PDB entry 8QHK | X-ray diffraction, 1.95 A resolution | chains B and C of the 4 polymer chains in the assembly

== Chain B ==
Molecule: NADH-quinone oxidoreductase subunit F
From: Aquifex aeolicus VF5
Notes: engineered mutation(s): 427AGHHHHHH
UniProtKB: O66841 (NUOF_AQUAE); residue numbers follow UniProt; this construct covers 1-426
Amino-acid sequence (434 residues; numbered 1 to 434; the number before each row is that of its first residue):
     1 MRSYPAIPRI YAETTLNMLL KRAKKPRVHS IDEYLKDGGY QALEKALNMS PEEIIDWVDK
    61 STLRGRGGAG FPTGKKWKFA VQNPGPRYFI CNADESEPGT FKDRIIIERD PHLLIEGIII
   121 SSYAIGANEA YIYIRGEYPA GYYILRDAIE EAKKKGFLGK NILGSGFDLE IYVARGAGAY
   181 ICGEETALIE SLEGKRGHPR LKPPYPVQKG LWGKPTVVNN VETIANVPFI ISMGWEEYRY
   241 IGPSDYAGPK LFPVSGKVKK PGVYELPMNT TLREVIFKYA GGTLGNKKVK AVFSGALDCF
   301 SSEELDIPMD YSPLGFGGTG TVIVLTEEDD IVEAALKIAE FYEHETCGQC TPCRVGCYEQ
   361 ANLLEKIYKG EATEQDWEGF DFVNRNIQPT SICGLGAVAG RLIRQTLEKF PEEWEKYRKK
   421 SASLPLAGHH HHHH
Unresolved in the structure: 1, 420-434
Construct notes: expression tag (427-434)
Metal / ion sites: Na+ near Glu-108 (its only coordinating residue here); 4Fe-4S cluster Fe: Cys-347, Cys-350, Cys-353, Cys-393
Ligand contacts:
  - AP0 (acetyl pyridine adenine dinucleotide, reduced): Gly-67, Gly-68, Ala-69, Phe-71, Lys-76, Phe-79, Glu-95, Ser-96, Glu-97, Thr-100, Tyr-180, Glu-185, Tyr-205, Pro-206, Val-207, Val-218, Leu-297, Gly-318, Thr-319, Gly-394
  - FNR (1-deoxy-1-(7,8-dimethyl-2,4-dioxo-3,4-dihydro-2H-benzo[g]pteridin-1-id-10(5h)-yl)-5-O-phosphonato-D-ribitol): Gly-65, Arg-66, Gly-67, Gly-68, Phe-71, Lys-76, Asn-92, Asp-94, Glu-95, Ser-96, Tyr-180, Ile-181, Gly-183, Glu-184, Glu-185, Val-218, Asn-219, Asn-220, Thr-223, Gly-394, Leu-395
  - 4Fe-4S cluster (SF4): Ile-181, Pro-199, Thr-346, Cys-347, Gly-348, Gln-349, Cys-350, Cys-353, Ser-391, Ile-392, Cys-393, Leu-395, Gly-396
Curated features (UniProtKB/Swiss-Prot):
  - binding site (NAD(+)): Gly-65 to Gly-74
  - binding site (FMN): Gly-176 to Thr-223
  - binding site ([4Fe-4S] cluster): Cys-347, Cys-350, Cys-353, Cys-393

== Chain C ==
Molecule: NADH-quinone oxidoreductase subunit E
From: Aquifex aeolicus VF5
Notes: EC 7.1.1.-
UniProtKB: O66842 (NUOE_AQUAE); numbering as in UniProt (aligned over 1-160)
Amino-acid sequence (160 residues; numbered 1 to 160; the number before each row is that of its first residue):
     1 MFKTEFEFPE ELKTKLQEHI NYFPKKRQAI LLCLHEIQNY YGYIPPESLK PLADMLELPL
    61 NHVEGVVAFY DMFDREDKAK YRIRVCVSIV CHLMGTNKLL KALENILGIK PGEVTPDGKF
   121 KIVPVQCLGA CSEAPVFMVN DDEYKFESEV QLNEILSRYT
Unresolved in the structure: 1-5
Metal / ion sites: 2Fe-2S cluster Fe: Cys-86, Cys-91, Cys-127, Cys-131
Ligand contacts: 2Fe-2S cluster (FES): Cys-86, Ser-88, Ile-89, Val-90, Cys-91, Cys-127, Leu-128, Gly-129, Ala-130, Cys-131, Val-136
Curated features (UniProtKB/Swiss-Prot):
  - binding site ([2Fe-2S] cluster): Cys-86, Cys-91, Cys-127, Cys-131

== How chain B and chain C interact ==
Residue-residue contacts (8):
  Leu-35(B) with Glu-147(C)
  Lys-36(B) with Glu-147(C), salt bridge; Ser-148(C), hydrogen bond (backbone-side chain)
  Gln-41(B) with Gln-151(C), hydrogen bond (side chain-backbone); Glu-154(C); Ile-155(C)
  Glu-44(B) with Arg-158(C), salt bridge
  Lys-155(B) with Glu-133(C), salt bridge
Other interface residues (no listed pair), chain B (8 interface residues in all): Asp-32, Asp-37, Gly-38
Other interface residues (no listed pair), chain C (9 interface residues in all): Lys-145, Val-150

== In short ==
8 residues of chain B face 9 of chain C across their interface; the contacts include 2 hydrogen bonds and 3
salt bridges. Polar contacts include Lys-36(B)/Glu-147(C), Glu-44(B)/Arg-158(C) and Lys-155(B)/Glu-133(C).
Chain B binds 4Fe-4S cluster, compound FNR and compound AP0.
Chain B is NADH-quinone oxidoreductase subunit F and chain C is NADH-quinone oxidoreductase subunit E, both
from Aquifex aeolicus VF5; the structure, Crystal structure of reduced respiratory Complex I subunits NuoEF
from Aquifex aeolicus bound to reduced 3-acetylpyridine ..., was determined by X-ray diffraction, deposited
together with 8QG1, 8QGW, 8QH4 and 8QH7.
